7Y7T - chains A and C of the 4 polymer chains in the assembly; structure by X-ray diffraction, 2.50 A resolution.

Chain A:
Protein: RNA-dependent RNA polymerase
Source organism: Neurospora crassa
Notes: EC 2.7.7.48
UniProt: Q9Y7G6 (Q9Y7G6_NEUCS); residues 377-1402 here = UniProt positions 377-1402
Amino-acid sequence (1026 residues; row label = number of the first residue in the row):
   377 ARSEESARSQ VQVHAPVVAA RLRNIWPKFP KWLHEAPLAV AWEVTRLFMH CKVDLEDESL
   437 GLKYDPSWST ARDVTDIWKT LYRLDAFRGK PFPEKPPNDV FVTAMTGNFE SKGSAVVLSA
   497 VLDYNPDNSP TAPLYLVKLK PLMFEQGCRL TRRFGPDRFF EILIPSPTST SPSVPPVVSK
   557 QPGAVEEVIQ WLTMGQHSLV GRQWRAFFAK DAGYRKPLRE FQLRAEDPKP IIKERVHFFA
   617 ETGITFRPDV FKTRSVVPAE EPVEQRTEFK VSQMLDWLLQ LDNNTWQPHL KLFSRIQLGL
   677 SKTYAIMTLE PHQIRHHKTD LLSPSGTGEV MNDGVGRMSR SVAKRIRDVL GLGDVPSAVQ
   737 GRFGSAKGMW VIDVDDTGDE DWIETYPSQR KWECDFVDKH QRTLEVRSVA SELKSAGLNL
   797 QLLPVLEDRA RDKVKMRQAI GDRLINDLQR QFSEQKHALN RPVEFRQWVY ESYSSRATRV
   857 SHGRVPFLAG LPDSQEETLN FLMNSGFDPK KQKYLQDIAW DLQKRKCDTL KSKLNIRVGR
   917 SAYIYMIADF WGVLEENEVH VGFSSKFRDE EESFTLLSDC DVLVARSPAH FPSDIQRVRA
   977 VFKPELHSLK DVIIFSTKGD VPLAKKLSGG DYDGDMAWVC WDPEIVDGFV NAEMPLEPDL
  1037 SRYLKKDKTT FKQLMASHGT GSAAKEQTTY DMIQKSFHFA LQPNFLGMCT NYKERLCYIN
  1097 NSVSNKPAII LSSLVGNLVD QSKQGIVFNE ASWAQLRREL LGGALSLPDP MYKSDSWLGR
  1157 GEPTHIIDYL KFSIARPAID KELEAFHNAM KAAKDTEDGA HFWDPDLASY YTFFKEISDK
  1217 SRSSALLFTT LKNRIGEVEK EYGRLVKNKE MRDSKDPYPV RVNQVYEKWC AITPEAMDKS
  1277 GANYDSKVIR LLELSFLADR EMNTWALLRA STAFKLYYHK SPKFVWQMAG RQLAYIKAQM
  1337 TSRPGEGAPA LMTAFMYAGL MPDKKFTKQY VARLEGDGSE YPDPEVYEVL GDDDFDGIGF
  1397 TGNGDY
Unresolved in the structure: 377-390, 393, 436-437, 457-459, 465-468, 507, 546-547, 558-559, 589-606, 625-636, 1187-1195, 1240-1243, 1246-1249, 1273-1278, 1385-1391
Ion coordination: Mg2+ site 1: Asp1007, Asp1009 (together with GTP); Mg2+ site 2: Asp1007, Asp1009, Asp1011 (together with GTP)
Residues lining bound ligands: GTP (guanosine-5'-triphosphate): Arg671, Lys743, Lys767, Arg962, Ser963, Pro964, Asp1007, Asp1009, Asp1011, Leu1082, Val1115, Asp1116, Lys1119
Reported in the primary citation:
  - binding site for the 12-nt DNA strand (chain C): Tyr1377
  - conformationally variable residues (order/disorder transition): Val1385 to Phe1391
  - self-association interface (contacts with another copy of this molecule); pairs are residue here / residue on that copy: Tyr1377-Leu726 (hydrophobic contact), Tyr1377-Leu728 (hydrophobic contact), Tyr1377-Val785 (hydrophobic contact), Ile1394-Tyr919 (hydrophobic contact), Tyr1402-Ser677 (hydrogen bond), Tyr1402-Arg783 (hydrogen bond), Tyr1402-Gln673 (hydrophobic contact), Tyr1402-Phe584 (hydrophobic contact), Tyr1402-His613 (hydrophobic contact)
  - mutagenesis - P964A: decreased catalytic activity

Chain C:
Molecule: 12-nt DNA strand
Sequence (12 nucleotides; each row starts with the number of its first residue):
     1 GAGAGACCTT TT
Unresolved in the structure: 1-3

Chain A / chain C interface:
Pairs across the interface - 20 pairs, chain A then chain C:
  Tyr680(A) - DT12(C)  phosphate contact
  Arg783(A) - DT11(C)  phosphate contact
  Arg783(A) - DT12(C)  hydrogen bond to the sugar
  Ser784(A) - DT12(C)  phosphate contact
  Lys909(A) - DT9(C)  salt bridge to the phosphate
  Tyr919(A) - DT9(C)  phosphate contact
  Tyr919(A) - DT10(C)  sugar contact
  Leu1082(A) - DC7(C)  base contact
  Gly1083(A) - DA6(C)  phosphate contact
  Gly1083(A) - DC7(C)  sugar contact
  Met1084(A) - DA6(C)  sugar contact
  Asn1087(A) - DA6(C)  phosphate contact
  Asn1087(A) - DC7(C)  sugar contact
  Arg1091(A) - DG5(C)  salt bridge to the phosphate
  Arg1091(A) - DA6(C)  salt bridge to the phosphate
  Ser1142(A) - DA4(C)  sugar contact
  Leu1143(A) - DA4(C)  sugar contact
  Leu1143(A) - DG5(C)  phosphate contact
  Pro1144(A) - DA4(C)  sugar contact
  Asp1145(A) - DG5(C)  phosphate contact
Also at the interface, not in a pair above, chain A (21 interface residues in all): Val785, Asn795, Gln797, Tyr921, Ser963, Asn1080, Thr1086
Also at the interface, not in a pair above, chain C (9 interface residues in all): DC8

In short:
21 residues of chain A face 9 of chain C across their interface; the contacts include 1 hydrogen bond and 3
salt bridges. Among the polar pairs are Arg783(A)-DT12(C), Lys909(A)-DT9(C) and Arg1091(A)-DG5(C). The paper
reports a binding site for the 12-nt DNA strand (chain C) at Tyr1377(A); P964A of chain A reduces catalytic
activity.
Chain A is RNA-dependent RNA polymerase (Neurospora crassa) and chain C is a 12-nt DNA strand; the structure,
QDE-1 in complex with 12nt DNA template, ATP and 3'-dGTP, was determined by X-ray diffraction together with
7Y7P, 7Y7Q, 7Y7R and 7Y7S from the same study.
